PDB entry 8VWW | electron microscopy, 3.90 A resolution | chains H and L of the 5 polymer chains in the assembly

[Chain H]
Molecule: ADI-58048 Fab Heavy Chain
Source organism: Homo sapiens
Notes: antibody fragment or engineered binder
Amino-acid sequence (226 residues; each row starts with the number of its first residue; a row labelled like 35A-35B holds insertion residues (35A, then the next letters in order)):
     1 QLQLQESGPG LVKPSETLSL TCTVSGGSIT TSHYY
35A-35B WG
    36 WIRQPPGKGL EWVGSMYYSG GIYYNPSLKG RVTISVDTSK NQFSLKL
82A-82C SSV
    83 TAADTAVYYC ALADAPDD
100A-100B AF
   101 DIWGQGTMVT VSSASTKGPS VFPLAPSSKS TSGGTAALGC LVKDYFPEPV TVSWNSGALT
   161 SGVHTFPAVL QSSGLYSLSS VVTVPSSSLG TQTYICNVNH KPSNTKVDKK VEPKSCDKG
Unresolved in the structure: 129-134, 217-219
Cystine bridges: Cys22-Cys92, Cys140-Cys196

[Chain L]
Molecule: ADI-58048 Fab Light Chain
Source organism: Homo sapiens
Notes: antibody fragment or engineered binder
Amino-acid sequence (214 residues; each row starts with the number of its first residue):
     1 DIQMTQSPSS LSAFVGDRVT ITCRASQSIS SYLNWYQQKP GKAPKLLIYA ASTLQSGVPS
    61 RFSGSGSGTD FTLTISSLQS EDFATYYCQE SYSIPFTFGP GTKVDIKRTV AAPSVFIFPP
   121 SDEQLKSGTA SVVCLLNNFY PREAKVQWKV DNALQSGNSQ ESVTEQDSKD STYSLSSTLT
   181 LSKADYEKHK VYACEVTHQG LSSPVTKSFN RGEC
Unresolved in the structure: 150-157
Cystine bridges: Cys23-Cys88, Cys134-Cys194

[Chain H / chain L interface]
Residue-residue contacts (57; chain H residue first):
  Tyr35(H) with Phe96(L)
  Ile37(H) with Phe98(L), hydrophobic
  Gln39(H) with Gln38(L), hydrogen bond
  Leu45(H) with Tyr87(L), hydrophobic; Phe98(L), hydrophobic
  Trp47(H) with Phe96(L), hydrogen bond (side chain-backbone); Thr97(L)
  Tyr52(H) with Phe96(L), hydrophobic
  Tyr58(H) with Pro95(L)
  Tyr91(H) with Gln38(L), hydrogen bond; Lys42(L), hydrogen bond (side chain-backbone); Ala43(L), hydrophobic
  Pro98(H) with Tyr49(L), hydrophobic
  Asp100(H) with Asn34(L), hydrogen bond (backbone-side chain); Ser91(L), hydrogen bond
  Ala100A(H) with Asn34(L); Leu46(L), hydrophobic; Tyr49(L), hydrophobic
  Phe100B(H) with Tyr36(L); Leu46(L)
  Asp101(H) with Gln55(L), hydrogen bond
  Trp103(H) with Tyr36(L); Pro44(L)
  Gly104(H) with Ala43(L)
  Phe122(H) with Glu123(L); Gln124(L)
  Pro123(H) with Ser121(L); Glu123(L)
  Leu124(H) with Phe118(L), hydrophobic; Val133(L), hydrophobic
  Ser127(H) with Cys214(L)
  Ala137(H) with Phe116(L), hydrophobic; Phe118(L), hydrophobic
  Leu141(H) with Gln124(L); Val133(L), hydrophobic
  Lys143(H) with Thr129(L)
  His164(H) with Asn137(L), hydrogen bond; Ser174(L)
  Thr165(H) with Thr164(L), hydrogen bond (backbone-side chain)
  Phe166(H) with Ser174(L); Leu175(L); Ser176(L)
  Pro167(H) with Ser162(L), hydrogen bond (backbone-side chain); Val163(L); Thr164(L)
  Val169(H) with Gln160(L); Glu161(L); Ser162(L)
  Leu170(H) with Gln160(L), hydrogen bond (backbone-side chain)
  Gln171(H) with Gln160(L), hydrogen bond; Thr180(L)
  Ser179(H) with Ser176(L)
  Val181(H) with Leu135(L), hydrophobic
  Lys209(H) with Glu123(L), salt bridge
  Lys214(H) with Cys214(L)
  Cys216(H) with Glu213(L); Cys214(L), disulfide
Also at the interface, not in a pair above, chain H (41 interface residues in all): Lys43, Gly44, Val121, Ala125, Pro126, Ser172, Thr183
Also at the interface, not in a pair above, chain L (39 interface residues in all): Gln89, Ile94, Ser127, Asp167
Disulfides between the chains: Cys216(H)-Cys214(L)

[In short]
41 residues of chain H face 39 of chain L across their interface, with 1 disulfide bond, 12 hydrogen bonds and
1 salt bridge. Polar pairs include Lys209(H)-Glu123(L), Gln39(H)-Gln38(L) and Trp47(H)-Phe96(L).
Chain H is ADI-58048 Fab Heavy Chain and chain L is ADI-58048 Fab Light Chain, both from Homo sapiens; the
structure, CCHFV GP38 bound to ADI-46152 and ADI-58048 Fabs, was determined by electron microscopy (same
publication as 8VVK and 8VVL).
